Entry 9JFY (electron microscopy, 3.21 A resolution); this record covers chains B and S of the 6 polymer chains in the assembly.

[Chain B]
Name: Guanine nucleotide-binding protein G(I)/G(S)/G(T) subunit beta-1
Source organism: Homo sapiens
Reference sequence: P62873 (GBB1_HUMAN); residues 2-340 here = UniProt positions 2-340
Amino-acid sequence (345 residues; row label = number of the first residue in the row; numbers below 1 keep their minus sign (Gly-4 is residue -4)):
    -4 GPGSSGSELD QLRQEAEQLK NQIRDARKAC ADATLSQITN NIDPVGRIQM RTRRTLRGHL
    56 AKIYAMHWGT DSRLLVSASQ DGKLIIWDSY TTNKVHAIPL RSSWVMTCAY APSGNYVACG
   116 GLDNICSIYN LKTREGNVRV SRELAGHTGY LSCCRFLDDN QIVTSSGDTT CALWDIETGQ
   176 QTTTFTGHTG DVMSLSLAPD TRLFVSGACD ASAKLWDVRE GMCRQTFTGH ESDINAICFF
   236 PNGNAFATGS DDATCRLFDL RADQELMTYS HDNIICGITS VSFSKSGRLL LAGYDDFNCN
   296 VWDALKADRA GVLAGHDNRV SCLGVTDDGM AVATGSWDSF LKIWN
Not modelled in the structure: -4 to 5
Differences from the reference sequence: expression tag (-4 to 1)
Swiss-Prot annotation at these positions:
  - modified residue: Ser2 (N-acetylserine), His266 (Phosphohistidine)

[Chain S]
Name: single-chain antibody Fv fragment (scFv16)
Source organism: Mus musculus
Notes: antibody fragment or engineered binder
Amino-acid sequence (259 residues; each row starts with the number of its first residue):
     1 DVQLVESGGG LVQPGGSRKL SCSASGFAFS SFGMHWVRQA PEKGLEWVAY ISSGSGTIYY
    61 ADTVKGRFTI SRDDPKNTLF LQMTSLRSED TAMYYCVRSI YYYGSSPFDF WGQGTTLTVS
   121 SGGGGSGGGG SGGGGSDIVM TQATSSVPVT PGESVSISCR SSKSLLHSNG NTYLYWFLQR
   181 PGQSPQLLIY RMSNLASGVP DRFSGSGSGT AFTLTISRLE AEDVGVYYCM QHLEYPLTFG
   241 AGTKLELKAA AHHHHHHHH
Not modelled in the structure: 121-136, 247-259
Disulfides: Cys22-Cys96, Cys159-Cys229

[Chain B / chain S interface]
Pairs across the interface (12; chain B residue first):
  Asp66(B) with Tyr103(S)
  Arg68(B) with Tyr103(S)
  Leu69(B) with Tyr103(S), hydrophobic
  Val90(B) with Tyr102(S), hydrophobic
  Arg129(B) with Val2(S); Arg98(S), hydrogen bond (backbone-side chain); Phe110(S)
  Glu130(B) with Gly26(S); Phe27(S); Ala28(S), hydrogen bond (backbone-backbone); Phe32(S)
  Gly131(B) with Phe32(S)
Other interface residues (no listed pair), chain B (9 interface residues in all): His91, Asn132
Other interface residues (no listed pair), chain S (10 interface residues in all): Ile100

[Overview]
9 residues of chain B face 10 of chain S across their interface, with 2 hydrogen bonds. Polar pairs include
Arg129(B)-Arg98(S) and Glu130(B)-Ala28(S).
Chain B is Guanine nucleotide-binding protein G(I)/G(S)/G(T) subunit beta-1 (Homo sapiens) and chain S is
single-chain antibody Fv fragment (scFv16) (Mus musculus); the structure, Cryo-EM structure of Neuropeptide FF
receptor 2 in complex with hNPSF and Gi, was determined by electron microscopy.
